Entry 8BW9 (electron microscopy, 3.32 A resolution); this record covers chains A and B of the 4 polymer chains in the assembly.

== Chain A ==
Molecule: Protein aveugle
From: Drosophila melanogaster
Reference sequence: Q8ML92 (AVE_DROME); residue numbers follow UniProt; this construct covers 2-106
Sequence (110 residues; numbered -3 to 106; the number before each row is that of its first residue; numbers below 1 keep their minus sign (Gly-3 is residue -3)):
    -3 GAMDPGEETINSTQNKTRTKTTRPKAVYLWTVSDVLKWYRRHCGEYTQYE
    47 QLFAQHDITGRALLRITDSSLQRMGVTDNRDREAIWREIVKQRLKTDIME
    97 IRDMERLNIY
Disordered / not traced: -3 to 18
Sequence notes: expression tag (-3 to 1)
Reported in the primary citation:
  - mutagenesis - L90D/I97D: decreased binding to Flag-CNK2-549

== Chain B ==
Molecule: Connector enhancer of KSR protein CNK
From: Drosophila melanogaster
Reference sequence: Q7KNQ9 (Q7KNQ9_DROME); numbering as in UniProt (aligned over 1-330)
Sequence (335 residues; numbered -4 to 330; the number before each row is that of its first residue; numbers below 1 keep their minus sign (Gly-4 is residue -4)):
    -4 GAMDPMAYINIAEWTPDQVTDWIKGLDESMKGYLYEFSKQEIGGRALLNI
    46 RPYELENLGMLRIGHQEIVLEAVENLRNFHYHLKNDNLQFMALHVATAAK
    96 NLHRELARNHAESTKIDTRILHDITRTIATLKPLVGSLERTPFRKQEMYR
   146 EYCGNVLKCGLELATIAHRDRFALQPVPAIRQSAERLENLANFVIQDISD
   196 PMVLQPASLNLVTLKKRESELGFNIESSYNGIHRVTDIKYNSPAHNSGKI
   246 EDGDEIVQINYQTVVGWQHRTVLEHLREALPDVVLTVKKRPKHTKMFGQI
   296 YMQPYRLPSKKRNMAARWAAQMPSPRAAFLTLDTE
Disordered / not traced: -4 to -1, 168-169, 211-212, 292-330
Sequence notes: expression tag (-4 to 0)
Reported in the primary citation:
  - mutagenesis - Q200A: unchanged binding to KSR-MEK
  - mutagenesis - F74R/E250R, D195K, M197E, V198E, E250R/V252R, K283D: decreased signaling in response to pMEK levels
  - mutagenesis - D195K/V198E: decreased signaling in response to pMAPK levels
  - mutagenesis - N82E, N82W, Q84E: decreased binding to KSR-MEK
  - mutagenesis - N82W: abolished signaling in response to pathway signaling
  - mutagenesis - I123D/L152D: decreased binding to GST-HYP
  - mutagenesis - F74R/E250R, E250R/V252R: decreased binding to HYP
  - mutagenesis - D81R/K283D: unchanged signaling in response to pMEK levels

== How chain A and chain B interact ==
Pairs across the interface (31; chain A residue first):
  Ala22(A) - Tyr224(B)
  Tyr24(A) - Tyr224(B)  hydrogen bond (side chain-backbone)
  Gln51(A) - Arg57(B)  hydrogen bond (backbone-side chain)
  His52(A) - Ile58(B)
  His52(A) - Gly59(B)  hydrogen bond (backbone-backbone)
  Asp53(A) - Gly59(B)
  Ile54(A) - Ile58(B)  hydrophobic
  Arg57(A) - Gln263(B)
  Arg61(A) - Glu62(B)  salt bridge
  Arg61(A) - Glu66(B)  salt bridge
  Ser66(A) - Ile58(B)
  Arg69(A) - Pro47(B)
  Arg69(A) - Glu51(B)  salt bridge
  Arg69(A) - Gln61(B)  hydrogen bond
  Trp82(A) - Thr113(B)
  Arg83(A) - Ile111(B)  hydrogen bond (side chain-backbone)
  Arg83(A) - Thr113(B)
  Val86(A) - Leu116(B)  hydrophobic
  Arg89(A) - His117(B)
  Arg89(A) - Thr120(B)
  Leu90(A) - Leu116(B)  hydrophobic
  Leu90(A) - Thr120(B)
  Leu90(A) - Ala162(B)  hydrophobic
  Ile94(A) - Ala159(B)  hydrophobic
  Ile94(A) - Thr160(B)
  Ile94(A) - His163(B)
  Glu96(A) - Lys127(B)  salt bridge
  Ile97(A) - Leu152(B)
  Ile97(A) - Leu156(B)  hydrophobic
  Glu101(A) - Leu156(B)
  Tyr106(A) - Arg145(B)
Interface residues without a listed pair, chain A (28 interface residues in all): Ala50, Ala58, Met70, Lys91, Asp93, Met100, Leu103, Asn104
Interface residues without a listed pair, chain B (34 interface residues in all): Leu56, Ile63, Leu65, Lys110, Ile119, Ile123, Val130, Glu134, Cys148, Gly149, Lys153
Interface features reported in the paper:
  - hot spots on chain A (mutagenesis) - L90D, I97D: decreased binding to Flag-CNK2-549
  - hot spots on chain B (mutagenesis) - I123D, L152D: decreased binding to GST-HYP

== Summary ==
The interface between chain A and chain B involves 28 residues on one side and 34 on the other; the contacts
include 5 hydrogen bonds and 4 salt bridges. Polar contacts include Arg61(A)-Glu62(B), Arg61(A)-Glu66(B) and
Arg69(A)-Glu51(B). From the paper: F74R/E250R, D195K and M197E of chain B, among others, reduce signaling in
response to pMEK levels; L90D/I97D, L90D and I97D of chain A reduce binding to Flag-CNK2-549; 18 substitutions
were tested in all.
Here chain A is Protein aveugle and chain B is Connector enhancer of KSR protein CNK, both from Drosophila
melanogaster. Entry 8BW9 (Cryo-EM structure of the RAF activating complex KSR-MEK-CNK-HYP) was determined by
electron microscopy together with 8BW8 from the same study.
